5OFX - chain A; structure by X-ray diffraction, 1.75 A resolution.

== Chain A ==
Protein: PllA
From: Photorhabdus luminescens subsp. laumondii (strain DSM 15139 / CIP 105565 / TT01)
Reference sequence: Q7N561 (Q7N561_PHOLL); residue numbers follow UniProt; this construct covers 1-122
Sequence (122 residues; row label = number of the first residue in the row):
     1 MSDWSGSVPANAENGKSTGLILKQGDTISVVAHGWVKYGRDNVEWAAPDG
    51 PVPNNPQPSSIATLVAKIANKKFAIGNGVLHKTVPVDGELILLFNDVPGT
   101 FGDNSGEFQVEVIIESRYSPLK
Disordered / not traced: 1
Curated features (UniProtKB/Swiss-Prot):
  - binding site (Ca(2+)): Tyr38, Asp96, Thr100, Asp103, Asn104
  - binding site (an alpha-D-galactoside): Glu44, Gln57, Asp96, Asp103
Bound ions: Ca2+: Tyr38, Asp96, Thr100, Asp103, Asn104 (together with alpha-D-galactopyranose)
What the authors report for this chain:
  - binding site for alpha-D-glucopyranose: Gln57
  - binding site for beta-D-fructofuranose: Glu44
  - binding site for alpha-D-galactopyranose: Glu44

== Overview ==
Tyr38, Asp96, Thr100, Asp103 and Asn104 coordinate Ca2+. Curated annotation (UniProt) lists 5 Ca2+-binding
residues and 4 alpha-D-galactoside-binding residues. The paper reports a binding site for
alpha-D-glucopyranose at Gln57; a binding site for beta-D-fructofuranose at Glu44.
Chain A is PllA (Photorhabdus luminescens subsp. laumondii (strain DSM 15139 / CIP 105565 / TT01)); the
structure, Plla lectin, trisaccharide complex, was determined by X-ray diffraction together with 5ODU, 5OFI
and 5OFZ from the same study.
